8EAE - chains A and C of the 6 polymer chains in the assembly; structure by X-ray diffraction, 2.56 A resolution.

Chain A (and C):
Protein: Cyclic GMP-AMP synthase
Source organism: Mus musculus
Notes: EC 2.7.7.86; chain C of this document is another copy of the same molecule, construct and numbering; everything in this record applies to it too
UniProt: Q8C6L5 (CGAS_MOUSE); residues 147-507 here = UniProt positions 147-507
Sequence (364 residues; numbered 144 to 507; the number before each row is that of its first residue):
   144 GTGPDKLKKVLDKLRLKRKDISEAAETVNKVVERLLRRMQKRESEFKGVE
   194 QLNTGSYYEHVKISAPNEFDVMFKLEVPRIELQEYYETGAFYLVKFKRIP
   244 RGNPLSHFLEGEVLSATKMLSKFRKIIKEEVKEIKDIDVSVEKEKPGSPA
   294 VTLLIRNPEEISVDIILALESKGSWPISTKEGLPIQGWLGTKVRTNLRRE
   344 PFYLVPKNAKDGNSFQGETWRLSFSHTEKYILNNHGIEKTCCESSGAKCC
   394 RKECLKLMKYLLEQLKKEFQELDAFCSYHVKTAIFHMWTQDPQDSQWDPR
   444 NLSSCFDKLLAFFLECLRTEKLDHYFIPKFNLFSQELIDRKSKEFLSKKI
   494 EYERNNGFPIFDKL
Unresolved in the structure: 144-147, 243-245, 507 (chain C: 144-147, 240-246, 252-255, 507)
Sequence notes: expression tag (144-146)
Bound ions: Mg2+: Glu-211, Asp-213 (together with VLO); Zn2+: His-378, Cys-384, Cys-385, Cys-392
Ligand contacts: VLO ([[(2R,3R,4R,5R)-5-(2-azanyl-6-oxidanylidene-1H-purin-9-yl)-4-[[(2R,3S,4R,5R)-3,4-bis(oxidanyl)-5-(6-oxidanylidene-1H-purin-9-yl)oxolan-2-yl]methoxy-oxidanyl-phosphoryl]oxy-3-oxidanyl-oxolan-2-yl]methoxy-oxidanyl-phosphoryl] phosphono hydrogen phosphate): Thr-197, Gly-198, Ser-199, Glu-202, Lys-205, Glu-211, Asp-213, Met-215, Gly-290, Ser-291, Pro-292, Ala-293, Asp-307, Ile-309, Val-348, Arg-364, Ser-366, Ser-368, Lys-402, Glu-406, Cys-419, Ser-420, Tyr-421, Lys-424, His-467
Curated features (UniProtKB/Swiss-Prot):
  - region: Lys-372 to Lys-395 (DNA-binding)
  - motif: Leu-154 to Leu-159 (Nuclear export signal), Asp-281 to Ser-291 (Nuclear localization signal)
  - binding site (GTP): Thr-197, Asp-307, Arg-364 to Glu-371
  - binding site (ATP): Ser-199, Glu-371, Lys-402, Ser-420 to Lys-424
  - binding site (Mg(2+)): Glu-211, Asp-213, Asp-307
  - binding site (2',3'-cGAMP): Asp-213, Gly-290, Asp-307, Lys-350, Arg-364 to Ser-366
  - binding site (Zn(2+)): His-378, Cys-384, Cys-385, Cys-392
  - site: Arg-241 (Arginine-anchor), Asp-307, Ile-308 (Cleavage)
  - modified residue: Lys-156 (N6-lactoyllysine), Glu-176 (PolyADP-ribosyl glutamic acid), Ser-199 (Phosphoserine), Tyr-201 (Phosphotyrosine), Glu-272 (5-glutamyl polyglutamate), Ser-291 (Phosphoserine), Glu-302 (5-glutamyl glutamate), Lys-372 (N6-acetyllysine), Lys-382 (N6-acetyllysine), Lys-402 (N6-acetyllysine), Ser-420 (Phosphoserine), Lys-491 (N6-methyllysine)
  - lipidation (S-palmitoyl cysteine): Cys-392, Cys-393, Cys-459
  - cross-link (Glycyl lysine isopeptide (Lys-Gly)): Lys-217 (interchain with G-Cter in SUMO), Lys-271 (interchain with G-Cter in ubiquitin), Lys-335 (interchain with G-Cter in SUMO), Lys-372 (interchain with G-Cter in SUMO), Lys-382 (interchain with G-Cter in SUMO), Lys-399 (interchain with G-Cter in ubiquitin), Lys-402 (interchain with G-Cter in ubiquitin), Lys-409 (interchain with G-Cter in ubiquitin), Lys-410 (interchain with G-Cter in ubiquitin), Lys-464 (interchain with G-Cter in SUMO)
  - mutagenesis: Lys-156 (K156Q: Mimics lactylation; knockin mice show higher mortality following HSV-1 infection), Asn-172 (N172K: Induces alteration of the DNA-binding surface and leads to decreased synthesis of cyclic GMP-AMP (cGAMP); when associated with L-180), Glu-176 (E176A: Abolished poly-ADP-ribosylation by PARP1, stimulating interferon production in knockin mice), Arg-180 (R180L: Induces alteration of the DNA-binding surface and leads to decreased synthesis of cyclic GMP-AMP (cGAMP); when associated with K-182), Gly-198 (G198A: Abolishes stimulation of interferon production; when associated with A-199), Ser-199 (S199A: Abolishes stimulation of interferon production; when associated with A-199), Tyr-201 (Y201E: Phosphomimetic mutant; reduced translocation to the nucleus following treatment with etoposide), Glu-211 to Asp-213 (Abolished nucleotidyltransferase activity. Does not affect nuclear localization and tethering to chromatin), Glu-211 (E211A: Abolishes ability to promote type-I interferon production), Asp-213 (D213A: Abolishes ability to promote type-I interferon production), Lys-217 (K217R: Reduced sumoylation), Arg-222 (R222E: Impaired tethering to chromatin, leading to constitutive activation in the absence of DNA), 31 further mutagenesis entries in UniProt
What the authors report for this chain:
  - binding site for VLO: Asp-307
  - mutagenesis - E211Q/D213N: abolished catalytic activity
  - specificity-determining residues: His-467 (proposed by the authors, not directly observed)
  - mutagenesis - R364A (33-fold), H467A: decreased catalytic activity on ATP/GTP
  - mutagenesis - H467A (2-fold): increased catalytic activity on GTP/GTP
  - specificity-determining residues: Ile-309, Arg-364
  - mutagenesis - R364A (10-fold): decreased catalytic activity on GTP/GTP
  - mutagenesis - R364A (4-fold): increased catalytic activity on ATP/ATP

How chain A and chain C interact:
Residue-residue contacts (35; chain A residue first):
  Gln-329(A) with Thr-383(C); Ser-388(C)
  Gly-330(A) with Ser-388(C)
  Leu-332(A) with Lys-382(C)
  Gly-333(A) with Thr-383(C); Glu-386(C)
  Thr-334(A) with Glu-386(C), hydrogen bond (backbone-side chain); Ser-387(C)
  Lys-335(A) with Asn-376(C); Asn-377(C); Glu-386(C), salt bridge
  Asn-376(A) with Lys-335(C)
  Asn-377(A) with Lys-335(C); Lys-382(C), hydrogen bond (backbone-side chain)
  Gly-379(A) with Lys-382(C), hydrogen bond (backbone-side chain)
  Ile-380(A) with Ile-380(C); Glu-381(C); Lys-382(C), hydrogen bond (backbone-backbone); Thr-383(C)
  Glu-381(A) with Ile-380(C); Gln-436(C)
  Lys-382(A) with Leu-332(C); Asn-377(C), hydrogen bond (side chain-backbone); Gly-379(C), hydrogen bond (side chain-backbone); Ile-380(C), hydrogen bond (backbone-backbone); Lys-382(C)
  Thr-383(A) with Gln-329(C); Gly-333(C)
  Glu-386(A) with Gly-333(C); Thr-334(C), hydrogen bond (side chain-backbone); Lys-335(C), salt bridge
  Ser-387(A) with Thr-334(C)
  Ser-388(A) with Gln-329(C); Gly-330(C)
  Gln-436(A) with Glu-381(C)
Other interface residues (no listed pair), chain A (20 interface residues in all): Trp-331, Val-336, His-378
Other interface residues (no listed pair), chain C (19 interface residues in all): Trp-331, His-378

Summary:
The interface between chain A and chain C involves 20 residues on one side and 19 on the other, with 8
hydrogen bonds and 2 salt bridges. Polar pairs include Lys-335(A)/Glu-386(C), Thr-334(A)/Glu-386(C) and
Asn-377(A)/Lys-382(C). From the paper: a binding site for VLO at Asp-307(A); R364A and H467A of chain A reduce
catalytic activity on ATP/GTP.
Both chains are Cyclic GMP-AMP synthase (Mus musculus). Entry 8EAE (Structure of Ternary Complex of cGAS with
dsDNA and Bound 5-pppG(2,5)pI) was determined by X-ray diffraction together with 7UUX, 7UXW, 7UYQ, 7UYZ, 7UZR,
7V0W and 14 further entries from the same study.
